Entry 1IZ8 (X-ray diffraction, 2.00 A resolution); this record covers chain A.

== Chain A ==
Name: Haloalkane dehalogenase, linb
Organism: Sphingomonas paucimobilis
Notes: EC 3.8.1.-
UniProtKB: P51698 (LINB_PSEPA); numbering as in UniProt (aligned over 2-296)
Sequence (295 residues; each row starts with the number of its first residue):
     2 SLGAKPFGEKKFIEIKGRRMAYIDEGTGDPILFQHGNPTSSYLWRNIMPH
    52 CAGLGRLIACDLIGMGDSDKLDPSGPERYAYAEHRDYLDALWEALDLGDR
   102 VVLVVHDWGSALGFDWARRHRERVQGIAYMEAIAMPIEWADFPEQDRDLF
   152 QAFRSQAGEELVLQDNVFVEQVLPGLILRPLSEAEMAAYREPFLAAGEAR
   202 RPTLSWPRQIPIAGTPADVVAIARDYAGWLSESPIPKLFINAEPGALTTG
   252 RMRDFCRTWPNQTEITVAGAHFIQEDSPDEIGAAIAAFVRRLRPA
Unresolved in the structure: 2
Metal / ion sites: Ca2+ site 1: Asp-149, Gln-152, Glu-233; Ca2+ site 2: Gln-165, Asp-166, Pro-175, Ile-178
Reported in the primary citation:
  - binding site for 1,3-propandiol: Asp-108, Pro-144, His-272
  - catalytic residues: Asn-38, Trp-109 (proposed by the authors, not directly observed)

== Overview ==
Asp-149, Gln-152 and Glu-233 form the Ca2+ site 1. The Ca2+ site 2 is built by Gln-165, Asp-166, Pro-175 and
Ile-178. From the paper: catalytic residues Asn-38 and Trp-109; a binding site for 1,3-propandiol at Asp-108,
Pro-144 and His-272.
Chain A is Haloalkane dehalogenase, linb (Sphingomonas paucimobilis); the structure, Re-refinement of the
structure of hydrolytic haloalkane dehalogenase linb from sphingomonas paucimobilis UT26 with 1,3-propanediol,
a ..., was determined by X-ray diffraction (same publication as 1K5P, 1K63, 1K6E and 1IZ7).
